Entry 6TYR (X-ray diffraction, 1.81 A resolution); this record covers chain A.

[Chain A]
Molecule: Laccase
From: Thermus thermophilus (strain HB27 / ATCC BAA-163 / DSM 7039)
Notes: EC 1.10.3.2
UniProt: Q72HW2 (Q72HW2_THET2); residue numbers follow UniProt; this construct covers 24-462
Amino-acid sequence (439 residues; numbered 24 to 462; the number before each row is that of its first residue):
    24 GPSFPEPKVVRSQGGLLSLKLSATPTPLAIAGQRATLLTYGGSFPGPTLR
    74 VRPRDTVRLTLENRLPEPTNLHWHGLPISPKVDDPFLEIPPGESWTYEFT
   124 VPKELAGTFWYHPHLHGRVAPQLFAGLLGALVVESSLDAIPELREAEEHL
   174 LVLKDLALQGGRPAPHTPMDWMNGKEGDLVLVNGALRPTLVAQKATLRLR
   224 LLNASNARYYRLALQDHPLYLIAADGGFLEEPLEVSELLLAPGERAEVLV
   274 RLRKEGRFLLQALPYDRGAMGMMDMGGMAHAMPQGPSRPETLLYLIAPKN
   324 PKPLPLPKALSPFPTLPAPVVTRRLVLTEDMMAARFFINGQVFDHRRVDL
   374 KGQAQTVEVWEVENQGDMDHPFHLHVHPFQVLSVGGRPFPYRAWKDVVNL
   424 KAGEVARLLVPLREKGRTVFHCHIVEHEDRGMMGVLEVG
Sequence notes: variant I53 (Leu in Q72HW2)
Bound ions: Cu ion site 1: H97, H135, H446; Cu ion site 2: H137, H398, H444; Cu ion site 3: H393, C445, H450

[Summary]
H97, H135 and H446 coordinate Cu ion site 1. H137, H398 and H444 coordinate Cu ion site 2.
Chain A is Laccase (Thermus thermophilus (strain HB27 / ATCC BAA-163 / DSM 7039)); the structure, Crystal
structure of Laccase from Thermus thermophilus HB27 with a close conformation of its beta-hairpin, was
determined by X-ray diffraction (same publication as 6Q29).
